6L35 - chains B and F of the 17 polymer chains in the assembly; structure by electron microscopy, 3.23 A resolution.

== Chain B ==
Molecule: Photosystem I P700 chlorophyll a apoprotein A2
Organism: Physcomitrium patens
Notes: EC 1.97.1.12
UniProtKB: Q8MFA2 (PSAB_PHYPA); numbering as in UniProt (aligned over 2-734)
Sequence (733 residues; each row starts with the number of its first residue):
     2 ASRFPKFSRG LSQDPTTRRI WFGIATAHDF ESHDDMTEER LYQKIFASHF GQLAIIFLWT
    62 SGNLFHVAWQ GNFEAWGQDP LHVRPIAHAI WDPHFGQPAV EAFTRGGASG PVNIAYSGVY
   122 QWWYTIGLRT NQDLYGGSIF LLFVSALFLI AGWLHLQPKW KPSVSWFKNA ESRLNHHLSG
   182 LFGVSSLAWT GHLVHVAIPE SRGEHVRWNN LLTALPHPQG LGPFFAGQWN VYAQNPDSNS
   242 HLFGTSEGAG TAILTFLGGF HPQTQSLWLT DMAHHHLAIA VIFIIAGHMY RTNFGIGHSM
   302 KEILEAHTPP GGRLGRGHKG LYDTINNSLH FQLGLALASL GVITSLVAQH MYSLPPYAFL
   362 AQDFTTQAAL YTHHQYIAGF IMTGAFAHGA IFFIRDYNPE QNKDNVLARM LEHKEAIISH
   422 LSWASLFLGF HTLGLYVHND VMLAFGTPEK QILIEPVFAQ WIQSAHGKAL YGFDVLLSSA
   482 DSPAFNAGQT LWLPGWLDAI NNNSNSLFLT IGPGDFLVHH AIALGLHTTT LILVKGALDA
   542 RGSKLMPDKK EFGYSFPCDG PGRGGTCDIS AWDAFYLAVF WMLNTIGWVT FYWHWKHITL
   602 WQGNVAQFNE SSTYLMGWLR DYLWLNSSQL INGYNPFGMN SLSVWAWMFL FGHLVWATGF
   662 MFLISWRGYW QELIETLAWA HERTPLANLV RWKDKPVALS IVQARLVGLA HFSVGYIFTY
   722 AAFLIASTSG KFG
Ion coordination: chlorophyll a Mg near Gln53 (its only coordinating residue here); 4Fe-4S cluster Fe: Cys559, Cys568 (shared with 2 residues of chain A)
Small-molecule neighbours:
  - beta-carotene (BCR), molecule 1: Leu54, Ile57, Phe58, Phe149, Gly181, Leu182, Val185, Ser186
  - beta-carotene (BCR), molecule 2: Leu65, Trp123, Trp124, Ile127, Leu129, Gly138, Phe141, Leu142, Trp209, Leu213
  - beta-carotene (BCR), molecule 3: Leu188, Leu222, Phe225, Phe226, Val282, Ile285, Ile286, His289
  - beta-carotene (BCR), molecule 4: Phe332, Gly335, Leu336, Ala339, Val343, Met383, Ala386, Phe387, Gly390, Phe393, Phe394, Ala538
  - beta-carotene (BCR), molecule 5: Phe428, His432, Leu436, Ile453, Ile455, Phe517, His521
  - beta-carotene (BCR), molecule 6: Trp648, Met649, Phe652, Trp671, Ile675, Leu678, Phe719
  - chlorophyll a (CLA), molecule 1: Phe5, Lys7, Phe8, Gly24, Ile25, Ala28, His29, Phe31, His34, Lys45, Ser49, Ile56
  - chlorophyll a (CLA), molecule 2: Thr18, Ile21, Trp22, Ile675, Leu678, Ala679, His682, Val691, Arg692, Trp693, Lys694, Asp695, Pro697, Val698
  - chlorophyll a (CLA), molecule 3: Trp22, Phe652, Leu655, Val656, Thr659, Met662, Phe663, Leu700, Val708, Ala711, His712, Val715
  - chlorophyll a (CLA), molecule 4: Ala26, Thr27, Ala28, His29, Asp30, His331, Leu334, Leu338, Phe381, Ile382, Thr384, Gly385, Ala388, His389, Ile392, Arg396, Tyr555, Trp573, Phe576
  - chlorophyll a (CLA), molecule 5: His29, Phe31, Tyr43, Ile46, Ser49, His50, Gln53, Leu54, Arg174, His178, Leu182, Leu330, His331, Gln333, Leu334, Ala337, Leu341
  - chlorophyll a (CLA), molecule 6: His29, Gln53, Ile56, Ile57, Trp60, Leu341, Ile378, Phe381, Ile382
  - chlorophyll a (CLA), molecule 7: Phe47, Phe51, Leu148, Ile151, Ala152, Leu155, His156, Trp161, Pro163, Trp167
  - chlorophyll a (CLA), molecule 8: Phe47, His50, Phe51, Leu54, Trp123, Trp167, Phe168, Asn170, Ser173, Arg174, His177, His178, Gly181, Leu182, Phe183, Tyr358
  - chlorophyll a (CLA), molecule 9: Ile56, Leu59, Trp60, Ser62, Gly63, Phe66, His67, Trp70, Gln71, His89, Ala90, Ile91, Trp92, Leu143
  - chlorophyll a (CLA), molecule 10: Ile57, Phe58, Trp60, Thr61, Ser118, Gly119, Val120, Trp123, Val185, Ser186, Ala189, Leu341, Ile344, Thr345, Val348, Met352, Tyr358, Leu371, His374, His375, Ile378, Ile382
  - chlorophyll a (CLA), molecule 11: Trp60, Asn64, His67, Val68, Ala88, His89, Asn114, Ile115, Ala116, Tyr117, Ser118, Val120, Val645, Trp646, Met649
  - chlorophyll a (CLA), molecule 12: Trp60, Asn64, Tyr117, Ser118, Val120, Ala370, Leu371, Thr373, His374, Tyr377, Ile378, Phe381, Ile718, Tyr721, Ala722, Leu725, Ile726
  - chlorophyll a (CLA), molecule 13: His89, Ala90, Ile91, Trp92, Asp93, Pro94, His95, Phe96, Phe104, Asn114, Ser644, Val645, Trp648
  - chlorophyll a (CLA), molecule 14: Trp123, Thr126, Ile127, Leu182, Phe183, Ser186, Ser187, Trp190, Leu194, Met273, His276, His277, Ile280, Val348, Met352, Pro357, Tyr358
  - chlorophyll a (CLA), molecule 15: Ile127, Gly128, Leu129, Asp134, Gly137, Gly138, Phe141, Ser186, Ala189, Trp190, Gly192, His193, His196, Val197, Val207, Arg208, Trp209, Leu212
  - chlorophyll a (CLA), molecule 16: Trp167, Asn170, Ser173, His177, Thr293, Asn294, Phe295
  - chlorophyll a (CLA), molecule 17: Ala171, Arg174, Leu175, His178, Phe183, Met301, Leu305, Tyr323, Ile326, Asn327, Leu336, Ala337, Ser340, Leu341
  - chlorophyll a (CLA), molecule 18: Leu175, Leu179, Phe183, Ile283, Phe284, Ala287, Met290, Tyr291, Met301, Ile304, Leu305
  - chlorophyll a (CLA), molecule 19: Asn176, His177, Ser180, Gly181, Val185, Ile285, His289, Tyr291, Arg292, Thr293, Phe295, Ile297, Gly298
  - chlorophyll a (CLA), molecule 20: Leu188, Ala189, Thr191, Gly192, Val195, His196, Leu212, Leu213, Ala215, Leu216, Pro217, His218, Gly221, Leu222, Phe225, Phe226, Tyr233, Leu255, Leu278
  - chlorophyll a (CLA), molecule 21: Phe225, Trp230, Asn231, Tyr233, Ala234, Leu255, Thr256, Phe257, His275, Leu278, Ala279, Val282, Leu492
  - chlorophyll a (CLA), molecule 22: Thr256, Phe257, Gly259, Gly260, Leu268, Asp272, Met273, His275, His276, Ala279, Ile280, His351, Leu355, Trp497
  - chlorophyll a (CLA), molecule 23: Ile286, Ala287, His289, Met290, Ile297, Gly298, His299
  - chlorophyll a (CLA), molecule 24: Met290, His299, Glu303, Ile304, Ala307, His308
  - chlorophyll a (CLA), molecule 25: Ile304, Leu305, His308, Leu315, His319, Leu322, Ile326, Phe332, Val407, Leu408, Met411
  - chlorophyll a (CLA), molecule 26: Ala307, His308, Thr309, Pro310, Pro311, Arg314, Leu315, His319
  - chlorophyll a (CLA), molecule 27: Arg314, Leu315, Val407, Arg410, Met411, Glu413, His414, Ala417, Ile418, His421
  - chlorophyll a (CLA), molecule 28: Ala339, Ser340, Val343, Leu347, Gln350, His351, Tyr353, Ser354, Leu355, Leu508, Phe509
  - chlorophyll a (CLA), molecule 29: Val343, Ser346, Leu347, Gln350, Gln376, Gly380, Met383, Phe387, Leu527, Thr530, Thr531, Leu534, Met583, Thr586, Ile587
  - chlorophyll a (CLA), molecule 30: Gln350, Tyr353, Tyr372, Phe459, Ala460, Ile463, Gln464, Phe509, Leu510, Ile512, His520, Ile523, Leu527, Val590, Tyr593, Trp594, Lys597
  - chlorophyll a (CLA), molecule 31: Ala417, His421, Trp424
  - chlorophyll a (CLA), molecule 32: Ile418, Leu422, Trp424, Ala524, Leu527, His528, Thr531
  - chlorophyll a (CLA), molecule 33: Ser420, Ser423, Trp424, Leu427, Phe431
  - chlorophyll a (CLA), molecule 34: Ser423, Ser426, Leu427, Gly430, Phe431, Leu525, Thr529, Leu532, Ile533, Leu578, Phe581, Trp582
  - chlorophyll a (CLA), molecule 35: Trp424, Leu427, Phe428, Phe431, His432
  - chlorophyll a (CLA), molecule 36: Phe428, Leu429, Glu456, Pro457, Val458, Phe459, Ala460, Asp516, Phe517, His520, His521, Ala524, His528
  - chlorophyll a (CLA), molecule 37: Leu434, Val438, Asp441, Leu525, Phe581, Trp582, Asn585, Trp589, Leu616, Leu620, Trp657, Phe713
  - chlorophyll a (CLA), molecule 38: Gly435, Leu436, Val438, His439, Val442, Met443, Phe446, Lys451, Ile453
  - chlorophyll a (CLA), molecule 39: Phe459, Trp462, Phe474
  - chlorophyll a (CLA), molecule 40: Trp462, Ile463, Ala466, His467, Leu477, Leu478, Trp493, Trp497
  - chlorophyll a (CLA), molecule 41: Leu477, Pro484, Ala485, Ala488, Gly489, Leu492, Trp493
  - chlorophyll a (CLA), molecule 42: Asn585, Trp589, Phe592, Leu624, Ser628, Ile632, Phe650, His654, Trp657, Phe713, Tyr717, Thr720, Tyr721, Phe724
  - chlorophyll a (CLA), molecule 43: Leu620, Leu624, Trp625
  - chlorophyll a (CLA), molecule 44: Trp648, Leu651, Phe652, His654, Leu655, Trp657, Ala658, Phe661
  - chlorophyll a (CLA), molecule 45: Leu655, Ala658, Thr659, Phe661, Met662, Ile665, Tyr670, Trp671, Leu674
  - chlorophyll a (CLA), molecule 46: Leu678, Ala681, His682, Thr685, Ala688, Val691
  - chlorophyll a (CLA), molecule 47: Trp680, Ala681, Arg684, Thr685, Pro686
  - phylloquinone (PQN): Trp22, Met662, Phe663, Ser666, Trp667, Arg668, Trp671, Ala699, Leu700, Ser701, Ala705
  - 4Fe-4S cluster (SF4): Cys559, Gly561, Pro562, Thr567, Cys568, Trp667, Ile702
UniProt features mapped onto this chain:
  - binding site ([4Fe-4S] cluster): Cys559, Cys568
  - binding site (chlorophyll a): His654, Met662, Tyr670
  - binding site (phylloquinone): Trp671

== Chain F ==
Molecule: Psi-F
Organism: Physcomitrium patens
UniProtKB: A0A2K1J0L9 (A0A2K1J0L9_PHYPA); residues 86-244 here = UniProt positions 86-244
Sequence (159 residues; row label = number of the first residue in the row):
    86 DVAGLTPCKE SKGFAKREKQ EIKKLESRLK LYAPDSAPAL ALNATIEKTK RRFAFYGNEG
   146 LLCGTDGLPH LIVDGDQAHL GEFVYPGLVF LYIAGWIGWV GRAYLIDVRT SKKPTEKEII
   206 IDVPLALRIM SKGLTWPVAA IGELRSGKLV EKSANITVS
Cystine bridges: Cys93-Cys148
Small-molecule neighbours:
  - beta-carotene (BCR), molecule 1: Phe140, Leu156, Glu167, Phe168, Pro171
  - beta-carotene (BCR), molecule 2: Asp159, Gly160, Val169, Gly180, Gly183, Trp184, Arg187, Trp221, Ala225
  - beta-carotene (BCR), molecule 3: Pro171, Val174, Phe175, Ile178, Ile182
  - chlorophyll a (CLA), molecule 1: Asp159, Gly160, Asp161, Gln162
  - chlorophyll a (CLA), molecule 2: Phe168, Gly172, Phe175, Leu176, Ala179
  - chlorophyll a (CLA), molecule 3: Ile178, Trp181, Ile182, Val185, Met215, Ser216
  - chlorophyll a (CLA), molecule 4: Gly183, Val185, Gly186, Arg187, Tyr189, Leu190, Ile206, Ala211, Met215
  - chlorophyll a (CLA), molecule 5: Tyr189, Leu190, Glu203, Ile206
  - chlorophyll a (CLA), molecule 6: Leu212, Arg213, Ser216

== Chain B / chain F interface ==
Pairs across the interface (39; chain B residue first):
  Lys415(B) with Val243(F)
  Glu416(B) with Ile241(F)
  Gly447(B) with Glu106(F)
  Thr448(B) with Arg137(F)
  Pro449(B) with Arg102(F); Leu153(F)
  Glu450(B) with Glu106(F); Arg137(F), salt bridge; Phe138(F); Tyr141(F); Leu153(F); Pro154(F)
  Lys451(B) with Arg137(F)
  Gln452(B) with Leu153(F)
  Ile453(B) with Leu156(F), hydrophobic
  Leu454(B) with Leu153(F), hydrophobic; Pro154(F); His155(F); Leu156(F), hydrogen bond (backbone-backbone)
  Ile455(B) with Leu156(F); Val158(F), hydrophobic
  Glu456(B) with Ala88(F); Leu90(F); His155(F), salt bridge; Leu156(F), hydrogen bond (backbone-backbone)
  Val458(B) with Ile157(F), hydrophobic; Asp159(F)
  Phe459(B) with Asp159(F)
  Gln461(B) with Ala88(F)
  Tyr472(B) with Ala88(F); Gly89(F)
  Pro514(B) with His155(F)
  Gly543(B) with Val243(F)
  Lys545(B) with Asn240(F), hydrogen bond (side chain-backbone); Ile241(F); Thr242(F)
  Pro548(B) with Ser244(F), hydrogen bond (backbone-side chain)
  Glu611(B) with Arg102(F), salt bridge; Asp151(F)
Also at the interface, not in a pair above, chain B (26 interface residues in all): Leu471, Phe474, Arg542, Ser544, Lys551
Also at the interface, not in a pair above, chain F (22 interface residues in all): Val87

== Summary ==
26 residues of chain B and 22 residues of chain F are in contact, with 4 hydrogen bonds and 3 salt bridges.
Polar contacts include Glu450(B)-Arg137(F), Glu456(B)-His155(F) and Glu611(B)-Arg102(F). 3 chlorophyll a
molecules and one beta-carotene molecule are bound between chain B and chain F.
Chain B is Photosystem I P700 chlorophyll a apoprotein A2 and chain F is Psi-F, both from Physcomitrium
patens; the structure, PSI-LHCI Supercomplex from Physcometrella patens, was determined by electron
microscopy.
